7A3P - chains A and B of the 6 polymer chains in the assembly; structure by X-ray diffraction, 3.19 A resolution.

== Chain A (and B) ==
Molecule: Envelope protein E
Organism: Dengue virus 3
Notes: chain B of this document is another copy of the same molecule, construct and numbering; everything in this record applies to it too
Reference sequence: Q07019 (Q07019_9FLAV); residues 1-393 here correspond to UniProt positions 167-559 (UniProt number = residue number + 166)
Chain sequence (428 residues; each row starts with the number of its first residue):
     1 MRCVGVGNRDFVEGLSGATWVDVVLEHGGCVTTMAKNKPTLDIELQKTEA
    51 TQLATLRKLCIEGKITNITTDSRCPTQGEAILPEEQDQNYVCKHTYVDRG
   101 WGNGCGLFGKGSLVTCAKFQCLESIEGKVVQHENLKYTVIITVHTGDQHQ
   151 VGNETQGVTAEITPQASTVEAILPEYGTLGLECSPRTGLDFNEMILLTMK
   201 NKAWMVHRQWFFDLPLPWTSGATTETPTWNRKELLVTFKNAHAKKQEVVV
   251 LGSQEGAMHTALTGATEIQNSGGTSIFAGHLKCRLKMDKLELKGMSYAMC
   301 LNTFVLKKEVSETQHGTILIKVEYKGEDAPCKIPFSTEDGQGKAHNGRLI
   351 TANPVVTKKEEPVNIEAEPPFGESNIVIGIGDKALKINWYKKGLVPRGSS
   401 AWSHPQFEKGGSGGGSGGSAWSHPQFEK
Not modelled in the structure: 148-157, 187-189, 222-223, 239-246, 272, 277-278, 338-347, 381-383, 391-428 (chain B: 17-18, 146-157, 186-189, 271-272, 325-327, 346-347, 381-383, 390-428)
Differences from the reference sequence: expression tag (394-428)
Cystine bridges: Cys3-Cys30, Cys60-Cys121, Cys74-Cys105, Cys92-Cys116, Cys183-Cys283, Cys300-Cys331
What the authors report for this chain:
  - conformationally variable residues (order/disorder transition): Phe277
  - post-translational modification sites: Asn67

== Interface between chain A and chain B ==
Residue-residue contacts (59; chain A residue first):
  Val4(A) - Phe108(B)  hydrophobic
  Gly5(A) - Asp98(B)
  Val6(A) - Asp98(B)
  Val6(A) - Lys244(B)
  Gly7(A) - Asp98(B)  hydrogen bond (backbone-side chain)
  Gly28(A) - His242(B)
  Asp98(A) - Gly5(B)
  Asp98(A) - Val6(B)
  Asp98(A) - Gly7(B)  hydrogen bond (side chain-backbone)
  Asp98(A) - Gln314(B)
  Trp101(A) - Lys308(B)
  Trp101(A) - Glu309(B)
  Trp101(A) - Ser311(B)
  Trp101(A) - Leu319(B)
  Trp101(A) - Lys321(B)
  Trp101(A) - Asn364(B)
  Gly106(A) - Ser311(B)  hydrogen bond (backbone-side chain)
  Leu107(A) - Ser311(B)
  Phe108(A) - Gly5(B)
  Phe108(A) - Ser311(B)
  Phe108(A) - Glu312(B)
  Phe108(A) - Thr313(B)
  Phe108(A) - Gln314(B)
  Phe108(A) - Leu319(B)  hydrophobic
  Gly109(A) - Gln314(B)
  Val250(A) - Lys202(B)
  Val250(A) - His259(B)
  Leu251(A) - Gly256(B)
  Leu251(A) - His259(B)  hydrogen bond (backbone-side chain)
  Leu251(A) - Thr260(B)
  Ser253(A) - Ser253(B)
  Ser253(A) - Glu255(B)
  Ser253(A) - Gly256(B)  hydrogen bond (backbone-backbone)
  Gln254(A) - Gly256(B)
  Gln254(A) - Ala257(B)
  Gln254(A) - Thr260(B)
  Glu255(A) - Ser253(B)
  Gly256(A) - Leu251(B)
  Gly256(A) - Ser253(B)  hydrogen bond (backbone-backbone)
  Gly256(A) - Gln254(B)
  Ala257(A) - Gln254(B)
  His259(A) - Val250(B)
  His259(A) - Leu251(B)  hydrogen bond (side chain-backbone)
  Thr260(A) - Leu251(B)
  Thr260(A) - Gln254(B)
  Glu267(A) - Lys239(B)
  Lys308(A) - Trp101(B)
  Glu309(A) - Trp101(B)
  Ser311(A) - Gly106(B)
  Ser311(A) - Leu107(B)
  Ser311(A) - Phe108(B)  hydrogen bond (side chain-backbone)
  Glu312(A) - Phe108(B)
  Thr313(A) - Phe108(B)
  Gln314(A) - Asp98(B)  hydrogen bond
  Gln314(A) - Lys110(B)
  Leu319(A) - Trp101(B)
  Leu319(A) - Phe108(B)  hydrophobic
  Lys321(A) - Trp101(B)
  Asn364(A) - Trp101(B)
Also at the interface, not in a pair above, chain A (36 interface residues in all): Asn8, Lys110, Lys202, Val249, Gly252, Ile320
Also at the interface, not in a pair above, chain B (38 interface residues in all): Val4, Arg99, Gly109, Val249, Gly252, Val310, Ile320

== Overview ==
36 residues of chain A face 38 of chain B across their interface; the contacts include 9 hydrogen bonds. Polar
contacts include Gly7(A)-Asp98(B), Gly106(A)-Ser311(B) and Leu251(A)-His259(B). From the paper: a modification
site at Asn67(A); conformational variability at Phe277(A).
Both chains are Envelope protein E (Dengue virus 3). Entry 7A3P (Crystal structure of dengue 3 virus envelope
glycoprotein in complex with the scFv fragment of the ...) was determined by X-ray diffraction (same
publication as 7A3N, 7A3O, 7A3Q and 7A3U).
